Entry 1NJU (X-ray diffraction, 2.70 A resolution); this record covers chains A and B.

# Chain A
Protein: Assemblin
Organism: Human herpesvirus 5
Notes: EC 3.4.21.97
Reference sequence: P16753 (VP40_HCMVA); numbering as in UniProt (aligned over 1-256)
Chain sequence (256 residues; numbered 1 to 256; the number before each row is that of its first residue):
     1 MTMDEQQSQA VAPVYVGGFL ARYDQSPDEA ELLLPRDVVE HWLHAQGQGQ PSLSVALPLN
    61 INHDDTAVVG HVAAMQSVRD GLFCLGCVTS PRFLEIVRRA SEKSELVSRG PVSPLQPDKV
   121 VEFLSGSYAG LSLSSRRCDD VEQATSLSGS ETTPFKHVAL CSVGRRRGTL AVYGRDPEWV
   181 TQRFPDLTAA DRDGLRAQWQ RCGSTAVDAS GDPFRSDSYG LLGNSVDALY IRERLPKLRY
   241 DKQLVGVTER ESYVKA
Unresolved in the structure: 1-3, 47-52, 144-151, 201-209
Differences from the reference sequence: engineered mutation Gln143 (Ala in P16753)
Covalent attachments: bilc 408 (0FP) linked to Ser132
Small-molecule neighbours: bilc 408 (0FP; N-(6-aminohexanoyl)-3-methyl-L-valyl-3-methyl-L-valyl-N~1~-[(2S,3S)-3-hydroxy-4-oxo-4-{[(1R)-1-phenylpropyl]amino}butan-2-yl]-N~4~,N~4~-dimethyl-L-aspartamide): Glu31, Leu32, Asn62, His63, Leu131, Leu133, Ser134, Ser135, Arg136, Arg137, His157, Cys161, Val163, Gly164, Arg165, Arg166, Ile231
Swiss-Prot annotation at these positions:
  - active site (Charge relay system): His63, Ser132, His157
  - site (Cleavage): Ala209, Ser210, Ala256
  - mutagenesis: Ser134 (S134A: Almost complete loss of protease catalytic activity), His157 (H157A/Q: 22-fold loss of protease catalytic activity; H157E: 12-fold loss of protease catalytic activity), Ser225 (S225Y: 150-fold reduced catalytic efficiency), Asp227 (D227N: 1300-fold reduced catalytic efficiency), Leu229 (L229R: 1800-fold reduced catalytic efficiency)

# Chain B
Protein: Assemblin
Organism: Human herpesvirus 5
Notes: EC 3.4.21.97
Reference sequence: P16753 (VP40_HCMVA); residues 301-556 here correspond to UniProt positions 1-256 (UniProt number = residue number - 300)
Chain sequence (256 residues; row label = number of the first residue in the row):
   301 MTMDEQQSQA VAPVYVGGFL ARYDQSPDEA ELLLPRDVVE HWLHAQGQGQ PSLSVALPLN
   361 INHDDTAVVG HVAAMQSVRD GLFCLGCVTS PRFLEIVRRA SEKSELVSRG PVSPLQPDKV
   421 VEFLSGSYAG LSLSSRRCDD VEQATSLSGS ETTPFKHVAL CSVGRRRGTL AVYGRDPEWV
   481 TQRFPDLTAA DRDGLRAQWQ RCGSTAVDAS GDPFRSDSYG LLGNSVDALY IRERLPKLRY
   541 DKQLVGVTER ESYVKA
Unresolved in the structure: 301-303, 347-353, 444-451, 501-508
Differences from the reference sequence: engineered mutation Gln443 (Ala143 in P16753)
Covalent attachments: bilc 408 (0FP) linked to Ser432
Small-molecule neighbours: bilc 408 (0FP; N-(6-aminohexanoyl)-3-methyl-L-valyl-3-methyl-L-valyl-N~1~-[(2S,3S)-3-hydroxy-4-oxo-4-{[(1R)-1-phenylpropyl]amino}butan-2-yl]-N~4~,N~4~-dimethyl-L-aspartamide): Glu331, Leu332, Asn362, His363, Leu431, Leu433, Ser434, Ser435, Arg436, Arg437, Lys456, Cys461, Val463, Gly464, Arg465, Arg466, Ile531
Swiss-Prot annotation at these positions:
  - active site (Charge relay system): His363, Ser432, His457
  - site (Cleavage): Ala509, Ser510, Ala556

# Chain A / chain B interface
Contacting residue pairs (64):
  Asp64(A) with Lys403(B), salt bridge
  Ile96(A) with Tyr519(B)
  Arg99(A) with Tyr519(B), hydrogen bond
  Ala100(A) with Tyr519(B); Leu522(B), hydrophobic; Gly523(B)
  Lys103(A) with Asp364(B), salt bridge; Gly520(B); Gly523(B); Asn524(B), hydrogen bond (backbone-backbone)
  Ser104(A) with Gly523(B); Val526(B); Asp527(B), hydrogen bond
  Glu105(A) with Asp527(B), hydrogen bond (backbone-side chain)
  Leu106(A) with Asp527(B), hydrogen bond (backbone-side chain); Tyr530(B), hydrophobic
  Phe123(A) with Val526(B), hydrophobic
  Ser125(A) with Tyr530(B)
  Gly126(A) with Val526(B); Leu529(B); Tyr530(B), hydrogen bond (backbone-side chain)
  Ser127(A) with Val526(B); Leu529(B)
  Ser162(A) with Leu529(B)
  Ser218(A) with Ser518(B), hydrogen bond; Tyr519(B)
  Tyr219(A) with Arg399(B); Ala400(B); Ser518(B)
  Gly220(A) with Lys403(B)
  Leu221(A) with Leu522(B), hydrophobic
  Leu222(A) with Phe423(B), hydrophobic; Leu521(B), hydrophobic
  Gly223(A) with Ala400(B); Lys403(B); Ser404(B)
  Asn224(A) with Lys403(B), hydrogen bond (backbone-backbone)
  Ser225(A) with Ser525(B)
  Val226(A) with Phe423(B), hydrophobic; Gly426(B); Ser427(B)
  Asp227(A) with Ser404(B), hydrogen bond; Glu405(B), hydrogen bond (side chain-backbone); Leu406(B), hydrogen bond (side chain-backbone)
  Ala228(A) with Leu529(B), hydrophobic
  Leu229(A) with Ser427(B); Arg534(B), hydrogen bond (backbone-side chain); Leu535(B)
  Tyr230(A) with Leu406(B), hydrophobic; Ser425(B); Gly426(B), hydrogen bond (side chain-backbone); Arg534(B), hydrogen bond; Leu535(B), hydrophobic; Lys555(B); Ala556(B)
  Ile231(A) with Leu535(B)
  Arg232(A) with Arg539(B)
  Arg234(A) with Leu529(B), hydrogen bond (side chain-backbone)
  Leu235(A) with Leu529(B); Tyr530(B), hydrophobic; Ile531(B)
  Arg239(A) with Arg532(B)
  Lys255(A) with Tyr530(B)
  Ala256(A) with Tyr530(B)
Interface residues without a listed pair, chain A (36 interface residues in all): Val107, Ala129, Asp217
Interface residues without a listed pair, chain B (36 interface residues in all): Thr366, Ile396, Val407, Ala429, Ser462, Ala528

# Summary
Chain A and chain B each contribute 36 residues to their interface; the contacts include 15 hydrogen bonds and
2 salt bridges. Among the polar pairs are Asp64(A)-Lys403(B), Lys103(A)-Asp364(B) and Arg99(A)-Tyr519(B). Bilc
408 is covalently linked to Ser132(A). Bilc 408 is covalently linked to Ser432(B).
Chain A and chain B are both Assemblin (Human herpesvirus 5); the structure, Complex structure of HCMV
Protease and a peptidomimetic inhibitor, was determined by X-ray diffraction (same publication as 1NJT, 1NKK
and 1NKM).
